Entry 8G0W (X-ray diffraction, 2.87 A resolution); this record covers chains A and B of the 4 polymer chains in the assembly.

== Chain A (and B) ==
Molecule: VP1
Notes: chain B of this document is another copy of the same molecule, construct and numbering; everything in this record applies to it too
Reference sequence: K4LM89 (K4LM89_9CALI); numbering as in UniProt (aligned over 221-531)
Chain sequence (311 residues; numbered 221 to 531; the number before each row is that of its first residue):
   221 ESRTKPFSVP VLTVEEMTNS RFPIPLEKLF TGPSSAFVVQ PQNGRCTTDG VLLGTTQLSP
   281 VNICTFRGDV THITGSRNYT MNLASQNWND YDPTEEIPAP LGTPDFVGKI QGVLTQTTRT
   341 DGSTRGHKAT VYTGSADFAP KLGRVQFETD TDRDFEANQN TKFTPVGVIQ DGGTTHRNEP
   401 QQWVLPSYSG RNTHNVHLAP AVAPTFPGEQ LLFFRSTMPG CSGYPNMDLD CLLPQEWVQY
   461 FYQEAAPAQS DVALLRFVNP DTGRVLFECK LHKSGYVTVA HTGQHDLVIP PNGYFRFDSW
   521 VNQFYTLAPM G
Not modelled in the structure: 221-225, 390-399 (chain B: 221, 305-310, 390-394, 413)

== Interface between chain A and chain B ==
Residue-residue contacts (64):
  P230(A) - Q463(B)
  V231(A) - Q463(B)  hydrogen bond (backbone-side chain)
  L232(A) - L278(B)  hydrophobic
  L232(A) - Q463(B)
  T238(A) - S279(B)
  T238(A) - P280(B)
  T238(A) - V281(B)
  P243(A) - V281(B)
  I244(A) - V281(B)  hydrophobic
  P245(A) - V281(B)  hydrophobic
  P245(A) - N282(B)
  L278(A) - L232(B)  hydrophobic
  L278(A) - E236(B)
  P280(A) - T238(B)
  P280(A) - P280(B)  hydrophobic
  V281(A) - T238(B)
  V281(A) - P243(B)
  V281(A) - P245(B)
  N282(A) - P245(B)
  R287(A) - P245(B)
  N307(A) - E235(B)  hydrogen bond
  V333(A) - V333(B)  hydrophobic
  V333(A) - V386(B)  hydrophobic
  T335(A) - P439(B)
  T335(A) - G440(B)
  T335(A) - C441(B)
  T337(A) - M447(B)
  D341(A) - R397(B)
  D341(A) - Y444(B)
  G342(A) - G443(B)
  G342(A) - Y444(B)
  S343(A) - G443(B)
  S343(A) - Y444(B)  hydrogen bond
  T344(A) - G440(B)
  T344(A) - C441(B)
  T344(A) - S442(B)  hydrogen bond (side chain-backbone)
  T344(A) - G443(B)  hydrogen bond (side chain-backbone)
  T344(A) - P445(B)
  T344(A) - M447(B)
  R345(A) - G440(B)
  R345(A) - C441(B)
  G346(A) - C441(B)  hydrogen bond (backbone-backbone)
  K348(A) - K348(B)
  T384(A) - V386(B)
  V386(A) - V333(B)  hydrophobic
  V386(A) - T335(B)
  T437(A) - K382(B)
  P439(A) - T335(B)
  P439(A) - K382(B)
  G440(A) - T335(B)
  G440(A) - T344(B)
  G440(A) - R345(B)
  C441(A) - T344(B)
  C441(A) - R345(B)
  C441(A) - G346(B)  hydrogen bond (backbone-backbone)
  S442(A) - T344(B)  hydrogen bond (backbone-side chain)
  G443(A) - T344(B)  hydrogen bond (backbone-side chain)
  Y444(A) - D341(B)
  Y444(A) - S343(B)
  P445(A) - T344(B)
  M447(A) - T344(B)
  Q463(A) - P230(B)
  Q463(A) - V231(B)  hydrogen bond (side chain-backbone)
  Q463(A) - L232(B)
Other interface residues (no listed pair), chain A (40 interface residues in all): E236, S279, Q336, E456, Q459
Other interface residues (no listed pair), chain B (40 interface residues in all): I244, Q336, T337, G342, T384, E456, Q459

== In short ==
Chain A and chain B each contribute 40 residues to their interface; the contacts include 10 hydrogen bonds.
Polar contacts include V231(A)-Q463(B), N307(A)-E235(B) and S343(A)-Y444(B).
Chain A and chain B are both VP1; the structure, Crystal structure of human norovirus GII.4 P domain in
complex with Nanobody M4, was determined by X-ray diffraction.
